PDB entry 2CGP | X-ray diffraction, 2.20 A resolution | chains B and A of the 3 polymer chains in the assembly

# Chain B
Molecule: 11-nt DNA strand
Sequence (11 nucleotides; each row starts with the number of its first residue):
   503 GTCACATTAA T

# Chain A
Molecule: Protein (catabolite gene activator protein)
Source organism: Escherichia coli
UniProt: P0ACJ8 (CRP_ECOLI); residues 0-209 here correspond to UniProt positions 1-210 (UniProt number = residue number + 1)
Chain sequence (210 residues; each row starts with the number of its first residue; numbering starts at 0):
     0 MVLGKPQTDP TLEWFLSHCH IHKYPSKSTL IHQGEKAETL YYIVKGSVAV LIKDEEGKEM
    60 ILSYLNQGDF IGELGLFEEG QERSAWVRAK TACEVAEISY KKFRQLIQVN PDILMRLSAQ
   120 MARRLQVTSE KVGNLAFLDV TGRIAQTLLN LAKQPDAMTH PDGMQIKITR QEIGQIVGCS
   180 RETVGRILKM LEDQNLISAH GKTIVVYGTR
Unresolved in the structure: 0-7, 208-209
Ligand contacts:
  - adenosine-3',5'-cyclic-monophosphate (CMP), molecule 1: Ile30, Ala36, Val49, Leu61, Ser62, Leu64, Ile70, Gly71, Glu72, Leu73, Gly74, Glu81, Arg82, Ser83, Ala84, Val86, Tyr99, Arg123, Leu124, Thr127, Ser128
  - adenosine-3',5'-cyclic-monophosphate (CMP), molecule 2: Lys57, Glu58, Met59, Ala135, Phe136, Gln170, Gly173, Gln174, Gly177, Cys178, Ser179, Arg180, Glu181
Reported in the primary citation:
  - binding site for adenosine-3',5'-cyclic-monophosphate: Lys57, Glu58, Ala135, Gln174, Cys178, Arg180, Glu181
  - binding site for the 11-nt DNA strand (chain B): Lys57, Glu181
  - binding site for the 15-nt DNA strand: Arg180
  - conformationally variable residues (loop rearrangement, side-chain flip): Lys52, Arg180

# Interface between chain B and chain A
Residue-residue contacts (11):
  DG503(B) - Cys178(A)  phosphate contact
  DG503(B) - Ser179(A)  sugar contact
  DG503(B) - Thr182(A)  sugar contact
  DT504(B) - Lys57(A)  salt bridge to the phosphate
  DT504(B) - Ser179(A)  base contact
  DT504(B) - Glu181(A)  base contact
  DT504(B) - Arg185(A)  hydrogen bond to the base
  DC505(B) - Glu181(A)  hydrogen bond to the base
  DC505(B) - Arg185(A)  base contact
  DA511(B) - Lys201(A)  phosphate contact
  DA512(B) - Lys201(A)  salt bridge to the phosphate
Also at the interface, not in a pair above, chain B (6 interface residues in all): DA506
Also at the interface, not in a pair above, chain A (8 interface residues in all): Arg180

# Summary
6 residues of chain B and 8 residues of chain A are in contact; the contacts include 2 hydrogen bonds and 2
salt bridges. Polar pairs include DT504(B)-Arg185(A), DC505(B)-Glu181(A) and DT504(B)-Lys57(A). The paper
reports a binding site for adenosine-3',5'-cyclic-monophosphate at Lys57(A), Glu58(A) and Ala135(A) among
others; a binding site for the 11-nt DNA strand (chain B) at Lys57(A) and Glu181(A).
Chain B is an 11-nt DNA strand and chain A is Protein (catabolite gene activator protein) (Escherichia coli);
the structure, Catabolite gene activator protein/DNA complex, adenosine-3',5'-cyclic-monophosphate, was
determined by X-ray diffraction.
